6KHJ - chains D and P of the 18 polymer chains in the assembly; structure by electron microscopy, 3.00 A resolution.

# Chain D
Protein: NAD(P)H-quinone oxidoreductase chain 4 1
From: Thermosynechococcus elongatus BP-1
Notes: EC 7.1.1.-
Reference sequence: Q8DKY0 (NU4C1_THEEB); residues 1-529 here = UniProt positions 1-529
Sequence (529 residues; each row starts with the number of its first residue):
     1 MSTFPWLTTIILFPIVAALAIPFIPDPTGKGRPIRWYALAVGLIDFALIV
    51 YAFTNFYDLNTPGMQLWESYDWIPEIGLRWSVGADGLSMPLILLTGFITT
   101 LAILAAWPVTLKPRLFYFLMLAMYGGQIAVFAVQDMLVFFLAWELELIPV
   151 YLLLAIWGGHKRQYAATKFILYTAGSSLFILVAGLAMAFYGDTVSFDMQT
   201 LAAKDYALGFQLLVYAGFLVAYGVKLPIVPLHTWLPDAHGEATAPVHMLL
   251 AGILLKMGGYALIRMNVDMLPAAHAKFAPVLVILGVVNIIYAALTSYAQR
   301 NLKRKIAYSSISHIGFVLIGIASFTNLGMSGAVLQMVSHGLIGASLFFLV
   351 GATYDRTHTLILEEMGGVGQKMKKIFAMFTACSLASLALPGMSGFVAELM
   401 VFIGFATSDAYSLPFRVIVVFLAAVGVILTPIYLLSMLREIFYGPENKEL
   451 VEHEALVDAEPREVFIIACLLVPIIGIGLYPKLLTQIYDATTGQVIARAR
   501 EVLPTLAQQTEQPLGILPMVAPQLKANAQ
Unresolved in the structure: 505-529
Ligand contacts:
  - beta-carotene (BCR), molecule 1: F46, P90, L93, L94, F97, V337, L341, A377, M378, A381, I467, A468, L471, V472, P473, I475, G476, I477, L483, L484, I487
  - beta-carotene (BCR), molecule 2: V287, I290, Y291, L294, F421, L422, V425, I428

# Chain P
Protein: proton-translocating NADH-quinone dehydrogenase subunit P
From: Thermosynechococcus elongatus BP-1
Sequence (44 residues; row label = number of the first residue in the row):
     1 MDAVISVKPILLAMTPVFILLCLFFGTRNGFYDTDQYHGNGSAH
Unresolved in the structure: 1-3
Ligand contacts: beta-carotene (BCR): V7, I10, L11, M14

# Interface between chain D and chain P
Residue-residue contacts (71; chain D residue first):
  W36(D) - L23(P)
  W36(D) - T27(P)
  L43(D) - I19(P)  hydrophobic
  L43(D) - C22(P)  hydrophobic
  L43(D) - L23(P)  hydrophobic
  F46(D) - T15(P)
  F46(D) - F18(P)  hydrophobic
  A47(D) - I19(P)  hydrophobic
  V50(D) - T15(P)
  F53(D) - V7(P)  hydrophobic
  F53(D) - K8(P)  hydrogen bond (backbone-side chain)
  F53(D) - L11(P)  hydrophobic
  T54(D) - K8(P)
  T54(D) - L12(P)
  Y57(D) - K8(P)  hydrogen bond (backbone-side chain)
  L59(D) - K8(P)
  F97(D) - F18(P)  hydrophobic
  L104(D) - C22(P)  hydrophobic
  W107(D) - G26(P)
  W107(D) - N29(P)
  P108(D) - Y32(P)  hydrophobic
  P108(D) - N40(P)
  P108(D) - G41(P)  hydrogen bond (backbone-backbone)
  V109(D) - N40(P)
  V109(D) - G41(P)
  T110(D) - N40(P)  hydrogen bond (backbone-backbone)
  L111(D) - N40(P)  hydrogen bond (backbone-backbone)
  I156(D) - H44(P)
  W157(D) - S42(P)
  G158(D) - S42(P)
  G158(D) - A43(P)
  G158(D) - H44(P)
  G159(D) - A43(P)  hydrogen bond (backbone-backbone)
  G159(D) - H44(P)
  H160(D) - H44(P)
  R162(D) - H44(P)
  T243(D) - G41(P)
  T243(D) - S42(P)
  T243(D) - A43(P)
  Y354(D) - A43(P)  hydrophobic
  D355(D) - Y32(P)  hydrogen bond
  D355(D) - Y37(P)
  R356(D) - F31(P)
  R356(D) - Y32(P)  hydrogen bond
  H358(D) - H38(P)
  A455(D) - Q36(P)
  V457(D) - F31(P)  hydrophobic
  V457(D) - Q36(P)
  E460(D) - N29(P)
  E460(D) - G30(P)  hydrogen bond (side chain-backbone)
  E460(D) - F31(P)  hydrogen bond (side chain-backbone)
  E460(D) - Y32(P)  hydrogen bond (side chain-backbone)
  P461(D) - F25(P)
  P461(D) - R28(P)
  R462(D) - F25(P)
  R462(D) - R28(P)
  R462(D) - Y32(P)
  E463(D) - Y32(P)
  F465(D) - L21(P)  hydrophobic
  F465(D) - C22(P)
  F465(D) - F25(P)  hydrophobic
  C469(D) - F18(P)  hydrophobic
  V472(D) - M14(P)  hydrophobic
  Y480(D) - V4(P)
  Y480(D) - I5(P)
  K482(D) - V4(P)
  L483(D) - V7(P)
  L483(D) - I10(P)  hydrophobic
  Q486(D) - I5(P)  hydrogen bond (side chain-backbone)
  Q486(D) - S6(P)
  Q486(D) - V7(P)
Other interface residues (no listed pair), chain D (49 interface residues in all): R32, L39, N55, L93, T100, L101, K303, A352, I487
Other interface residues (no listed pair), chain P (32 interface residues in all): D33

# In short
The interface between chain D and chain P involves 49 residues on one side and 32 on the other; the contacts
include 12 hydrogen bonds. Polar contacts include F53(D)-K8(P), Y57(D)-K8(P) and D355(D)-Y32(P). One
beta-carotene molecule is bound between chain D and chain P.
Here chain D is NAD(P)H-quinone oxidoreductase chain 4 1 and chain P is proton-translocating NADH-quinone
dehydrogenase subunit P, both from Thermosynechococcus elongatus BP-1. Entry 6KHJ (Supercomplex for electron
transfer) was determined by electron microscopy.
